8C7O - chain A; structure by X-ray diffraction, 2.05 A resolution.

Chain A:
Protein: Global transcriptional regulator CodY
From: Staphylococcus aureus (strain USA300)
UniProtKB: A7X1N2 (CODY_STAA1); numbering as in UniProt (aligned over 1-257)
Amino-acid sequence (259 residues; row label = number of the first residue in the row; numbers below 1 keep their minus sign (Gly-1 is residue -1)):
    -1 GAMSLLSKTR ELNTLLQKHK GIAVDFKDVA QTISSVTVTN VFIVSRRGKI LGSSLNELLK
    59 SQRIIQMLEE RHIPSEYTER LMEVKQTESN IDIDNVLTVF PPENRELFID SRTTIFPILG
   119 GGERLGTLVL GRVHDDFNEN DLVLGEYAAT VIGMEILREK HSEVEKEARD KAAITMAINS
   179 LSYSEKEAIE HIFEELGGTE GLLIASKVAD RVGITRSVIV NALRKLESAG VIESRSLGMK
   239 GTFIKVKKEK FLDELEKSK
Not modelled in the structure: -1 to 0, 257
Sequence notes: expression tag (-1 to 0)
From the paper describing this entry:
  - conformationally variable residues (helix shift, loop rearrangement): Leu14 to Phe24, Gln60 to Glu68
  - contacts within the chain: Arg69-Val97 (hydrogen bond)

In short:
From the paper: conformational variability at Leu14 and Gln60; contacts within the chain involving Arg69 and
Val97.
Chain A is Global transcriptional regulator CodY (Staphylococcus aureus (strain USA300)); the structure,
Unliganded transcriptional pleiotropic repressor CodY from Staphylococcus aureus, was determined by X-ray
diffraction (same publication as 8C7S and 8C7U).
